5VO8 - chains F and H of the 9 polymer chains in the assembly; structure by X-ray diffraction, 3.30 A resolution.

Chain F:
Molecule: RNA polymerase sigma factor SigA
From: Thermus thermophilus (strain HB8 / ATCC 27634 / DSM 579)
UniProtKB: Q5SKW1 (Q5SKW1_THET8); residues 1-423 here = UniProt positions 1-423
Amino-acid sequence (423 residues; numbered 1 to 423; the number before each row is that of its first residue):
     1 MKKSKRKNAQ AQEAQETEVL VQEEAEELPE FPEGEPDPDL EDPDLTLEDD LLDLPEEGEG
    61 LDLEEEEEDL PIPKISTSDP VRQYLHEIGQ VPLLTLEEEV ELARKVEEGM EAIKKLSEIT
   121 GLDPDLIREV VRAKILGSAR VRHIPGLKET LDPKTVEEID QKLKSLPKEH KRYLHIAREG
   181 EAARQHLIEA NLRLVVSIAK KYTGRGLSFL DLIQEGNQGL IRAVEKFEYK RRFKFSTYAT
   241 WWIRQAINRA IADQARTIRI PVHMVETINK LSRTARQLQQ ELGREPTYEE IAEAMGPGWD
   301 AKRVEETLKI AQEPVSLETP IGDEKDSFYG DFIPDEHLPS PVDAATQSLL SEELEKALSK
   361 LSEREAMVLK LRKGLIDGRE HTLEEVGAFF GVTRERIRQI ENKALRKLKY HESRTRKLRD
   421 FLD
Not modelled in the structure: 1-77

Chain H:
Molecule: 27-nt DNA strand
Sequence (27 nucleotides; numbered 1 to 25 plus 8 insertion-coded residues; 6 numbers in that range are skipped by the numbering (no residue carries them; nothing is unmodelled there); the number before each row is that of its first residue; a row labelled like 9A-9H holds insertion residues (9A, then the next letters in order)):
     1 TATAATGGG
 9A-9H AGCTGGCT
    16 CTGATGCAGG
Not modelled in the structure: 9A-9H

Interface between chain F and chain H:
Contacting residue pairs (44):
  Asp-79(F) with DG8(H), hydrogen bond to the base
  Val-81(F) with DG8(H), base contact
  Arg-82(F) with DG8(H), base contact
  Leu-85(F) with DG7(H), base contact; DG8(H), base contact
  His-86(F) with DG7(H), base contact
  Ile-88(F) with DG7(H), sugar contact
  Gly-89(F) with DG7(H), base contact
  Leu-93(F) with DT6(H), base contact
  Glu-99(F) with DT6(H), base contact
  Ala-190(F) with DT6(H), base contact
  Asn-191(F) with DT6(H), hydrogen bond to the base
  Arg-193(F) with DT6(H), phosphate contact; DG7(H), hydrogen bond to the base
  Leu-194(F) with DA5(H), sugar contact; DT6(H), hydrogen bond to the base
  Val-196(F) with DG7(H), sugar contact; DG8(H), sugar contact
  Ser-197(F) with DT6(H), sugar contact; DG7(H), hydrogen bond to the phosphate
  Lys-200(F) with DG8(H), salt bridge to the phosphate; DG9(H), salt bridge to the phosphate
  Phe-209(F) with DG8(H), sugar contact
  Lys-226(F) with DT1(H), base contact; DA2(H), hydrogen bond to the base
  Phe-227(F) with DA2(H), base contact
  Glu-228(F) with DA2(H), hydrogen bond to the base
  Arg-231(F) with DA2(H), base contact
  Phe-233(F) with DA2(H), base contact; DT3(H), sugar contact; DA4(H), phosphate contact
  Lys-234(F) with DA4(H), hydrogen bond to the phosphate; DA5(H), salt bridge to the phosphate
  Ser-236(F) with DA4(H), sugar contact; DA5(H), hydrogen bond to the phosphate; DT6(H), base contact
  Thr-237(F) with DA2(H), phosphate contact; DT3(H), sugar contact; DA4(H), hydrogen bond to the phosphate; DA5(H), base contact
  Tyr-238(F) with DT1(H), base contact; DA2(H), stacking on the base
  Thr-240(F) with DA5(H), hydrogen bond to the base
  Trp-241(F) with DT1(H), sugar contact
Interface residues without a listed pair, chain F (31 interface residues in all): Leu-192, Arg-232, Trp-242

Summary:
31 residues of chain F face 9 of chain H across their interface, with 11 hydrogen bonds, 3 salt bridges and 1
aromatic stacking contact. Polar pairs include Asp-79(F)/DG8(H), Asn-191(F)/DT6(H) and Arg-193(F)/DG7(H).
Here chain F is RNA polymerase sigma factor SigA (Thermus thermophilus (strain HB8 / ATCC 27634 / DSM 579))
and chain H is a 27-nt DNA strand. Entry 5VO8 (X-ray crystal structure of a bacterial reiterative
transcription complex of pyrG promoter) was determined by X-ray diffraction together with 5VOI from the same
study.
